7PF2 - chains K and J of the 19 polymer chains in the assembly; structure by electron microscopy, 5.10 A resolution (low resolution: residue-level contacts below are approximate; hydrogen-bond / salt-bridge calls are withheld).

== Chain K ==
Name: Histone H3.2
From: Homo sapiens
UniProt: Q71DI3 (H32_HUMAN); residues 0-135 here correspond to UniProt positions 1-136 (UniProt number = residue number + 1)
Amino-acid sequence (136 residues; each row starts with the number of its first residue; numbering starts at 0):
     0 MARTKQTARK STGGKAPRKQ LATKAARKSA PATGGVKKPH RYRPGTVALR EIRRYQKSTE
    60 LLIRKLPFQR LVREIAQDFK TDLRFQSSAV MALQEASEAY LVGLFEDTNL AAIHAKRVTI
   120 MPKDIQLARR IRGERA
Disordered / not traced: 0-36, 134-135
Sequence notes: engineered mutation Ala-110 (Cys111 in Q71DI3)
Curated features (UniProtKB/Swiss-Prot):
  - modified residue: Arg-2 (Asymmetric dimethylarginine), Thr-3 (Phosphothreonine), Lys-4 (Allysine), Gln-5 (5-glutamyl dopamine), Thr-6 (Phosphothreonine), Arg-8 (Citrulline), Lys-9 (N6,N6,N6-trimethyllysine), Ser-10 (ADP-ribosylserine), Thr-11 (Phosphothreonine), Lys-14 (N6-(2-hydroxyisobutyryl)lysine), Arg-17 (Asymmetric dimethylarginine), Lys-18 (N6-(2-hydroxyisobutyryl)lysine), Lys-23 (N6-(2-hydroxyisobutyryl)lysine), Arg-26 (Citrulline), Lys-27 (N6,N6,N6-trimethyllysine), Ser-28 (ADP-ribosylserine), Lys-36 (N6,N6,N6-trimethyllysine), Lys-37 (N6-methyllysine), Tyr-41 (Phosphotyrosine), Lys-56 (N6,N6,N6-trimethyllysine) and 8 more in UniProt
  - lipidation: Lys-18 (N6-decanoyllysine)

== Chain J ==
Molecule: 748-nt DNA strand
From: synthetic construct
Sequence (748 nucleotides; numbered 188 to 1122; 187 numbers in that range are skipped by the numbering (no residue carries them; nothing is unmodelled there); the number before each row is that of its first residue):
   188 ATCACCTTAA TACTTACATG ACAGGATGTA TATATCTGAC ACGTGCCTGG AGACTAGGGA
   248 GTAATCCCCT TGGCGGTTAA AACGCGGGGG ACAGCGCGTA CGTGCGTTTA AGCGGTGCTA
   308 GAGCTGTCTA CGACCAATTG AGCGGCCTCG GCACCGGGAT TCTCCAGGCG GCCAGTGCGC
   368 GA
   557 GACGGGTTAC CTTAATACTT ACATGACAGG ATGTATATAT CTGACACGTG CCTGGAGACT
   617 AGGGAGTAAT CCCCTTGGCG GTTAAAACGC GGGGGACAGC GCGTACGTGC GTTTAAGCGG
   677 TGCTAGAGCT GTCTACGACC AATTGAGCGG CCTCGGCACC GGGATTCTCC AGGCGGCCAG
   737 TGCGCGAGAC GGGTTACCTT AATACTTACA TGACAGGATG TATATATCTG ACACGTGCCT
   797 GGAGACTAGG GAGTAATCCC CTTGGCGGTT AAAACGCGGG GGACAGCGCG TACGTGCGTT
   857 TAAGCGGTGC TAGAGCTGTC TACGACCAAT TGAGCGGCCT CGGCACCGGG ATTCTCCAGG
   917 CGGCCAGTGC GCGAGACGGG TTACCTTAAT ACTTACATGA CAGGATGTAT ATATCTGACA
   977 CGTGCCTGGA GACTAGGGAG TAATCCCCTT GGCGGTTAAA ACGCGGGGGA CAGCGCGTAC
  1037 GTGCGTTTAA GCGGTGCTAG AGCTGTCTAC GACCAATTGA GCGGCCTCGG CACCGGGATT
  1097 CTCCAGGCGG CCAGTGCGCG AGAGAT
Disordered / not traced: 188-197, 557-571, 739-1122

== How chain K and chain J interact ==
Pairs across the interface - 24 pairs, chain K then chain J:
  His-39(K) with DG291(J)
  Arg-40(K) with DG289(J); DT290(J); DG291(J)
  Tyr-41(K) with DG291(J)
  Gly-44(K) with DT290(J)
  Val-46(K) with DT290(J); DG291(J)
  Ala-47(K) with DT290(J)
  Glu-50(K) with DT290(J)
  Arg-53(K) with DG215(J); DT216(J)
  Lys-56(K) with DA217(J)
  Arg-63(K) with DA298(J); DG299(J)
  Lys-64(K) with DG299(J)
  Leu-65(K) with DA298(J); DG299(J)
  Pro-66(K) with DA298(J)
  Arg-69(K) with DA298(J)
  Asp-81(K) with DG308(J)
  Arg-83(K) with DA307(J); DG308(J)
  Lys-115(K) with DC279(J)
Other interface residues (no listed pair), chain K (20 interface residues in all): Pro-38, Thr-45, Arg-49
Other interface residues (no listed pair), chain J (13 interface residues in all): DT214, DC292

== In short ==
20 residues of chain K and 13 residues of chain J are in contact.
Here chain K is Histone H3.2 (Homo sapiens) and chain J is a 748-nt DNA strand (synthetic construct). Entry
7PF2 (Nucleosome stack of the 4x187 nucleosome array containing H1) was determined by electron microscopy
(same publication as 7PET, 7PEU, 7PEV, 7PEW, 7PEX, 7PEY and 16 further entries).
